PDB entry 5UQT | X-ray diffraction, 2.75 A resolution | chain A

Chain A:
Name: Toxin B
Source organism: Clostridioides difficile
Notes: EC 3.4.22.-
UniProt: P18177 (TOXB_CLODI); residue numbers follow UniProt; this construct covers 1-543
Amino-acid sequence (563 residues; each row starts with the number of its first residue; numbers below 1 keep their minus sign (Met-19 is residue -19)):
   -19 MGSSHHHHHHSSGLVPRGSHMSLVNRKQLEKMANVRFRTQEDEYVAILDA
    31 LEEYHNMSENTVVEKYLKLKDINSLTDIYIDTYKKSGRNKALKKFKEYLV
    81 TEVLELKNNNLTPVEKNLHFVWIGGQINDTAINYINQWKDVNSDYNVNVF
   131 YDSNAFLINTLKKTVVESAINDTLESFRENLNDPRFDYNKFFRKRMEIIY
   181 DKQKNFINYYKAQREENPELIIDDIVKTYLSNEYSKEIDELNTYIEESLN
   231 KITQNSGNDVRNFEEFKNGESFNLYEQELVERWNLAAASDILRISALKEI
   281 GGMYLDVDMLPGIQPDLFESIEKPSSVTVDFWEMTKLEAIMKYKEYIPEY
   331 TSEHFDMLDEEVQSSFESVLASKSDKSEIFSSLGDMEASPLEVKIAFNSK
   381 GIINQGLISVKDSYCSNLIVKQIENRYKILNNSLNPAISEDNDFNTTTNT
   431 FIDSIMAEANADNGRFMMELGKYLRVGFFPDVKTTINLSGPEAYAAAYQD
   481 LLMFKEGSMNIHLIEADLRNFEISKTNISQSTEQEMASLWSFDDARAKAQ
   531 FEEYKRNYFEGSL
Disordered / not traced: -19 to 1, 540-543
Construct notes: initiating methionine (-19); expression tag (-18 to 0)
Ion coordination: Mn2+ near Asp288 (its only coordinating residue here)
Reported in the primary citation:
  - conformationally variable residues (loop rearrangement): Trp520
  - mutagenesis - W102A, Y284A (1000-fold), W520A (800-fold): decreased catalytic activity (citing earlier work)

Summary:
From the paper: W102A, Y284A and W520A reduce catalytic activity; conformational variability at Trp520.
Chain A is Toxin B (Clostridioides difficile); the structure, Clostridium difficile Toxin B (TcdB)
glucosyltransferase domain co-crystallized with apigenin, was determined by X-ray diffraction, deposited
together with 5UQK, 5UQL, 5UQM and 5UQN.
